4X1I - chains C and E of the 5 polymer chains in the assembly; structure by X-ray diffraction, 3.11 A resolution.

== Chain C ==
Protein: Tubulin alpha chain
Source organism: Ovis aries
UniProt: D0VWZ0 (D0VWZ0_SHEEP); residue numbers follow UniProt; this construct covers 1-451
Chain sequence (451 residues; each row starts with the number of its first residue):
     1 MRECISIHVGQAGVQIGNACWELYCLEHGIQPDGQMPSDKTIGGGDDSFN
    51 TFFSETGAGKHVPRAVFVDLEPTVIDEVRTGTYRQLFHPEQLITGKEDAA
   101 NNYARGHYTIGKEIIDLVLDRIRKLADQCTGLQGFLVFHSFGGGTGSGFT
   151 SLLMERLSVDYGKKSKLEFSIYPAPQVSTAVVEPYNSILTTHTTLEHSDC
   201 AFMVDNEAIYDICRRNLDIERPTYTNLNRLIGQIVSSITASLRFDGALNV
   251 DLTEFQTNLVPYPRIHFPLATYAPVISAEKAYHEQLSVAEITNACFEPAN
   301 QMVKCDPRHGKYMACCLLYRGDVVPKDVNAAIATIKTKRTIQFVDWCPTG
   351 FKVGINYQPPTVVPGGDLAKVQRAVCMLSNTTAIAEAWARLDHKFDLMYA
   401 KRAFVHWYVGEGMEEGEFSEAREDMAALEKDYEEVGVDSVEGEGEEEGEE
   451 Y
Not modelled in the structure: 38-45, 439-451
Small-molecule neighbours:
  - 3WD (2-methyl-L-alanyl-N-[(3R,4S,5S)-3-methoxy-1-{(2S)-2-[(1R,2R)-1-methoxy-2-methyl-3-oxo-3-{[(1S)-2-phenyl-1-(1,3-thiazol-2-yl)ethyl]amino}propyl]pyrrolidin-1-yl}-5-methyl-1-oxoheptan-4-yl]-N-methyl-L-valinamide): A247, N249, P325, V328, N329, I332, F351, V353, I355
  - GTP (guanosine-5'-triphosphate): G10, Q11, A12, Q15, I16, D69, E71, V74, D98, A99, S140, G142, G143, G144, T145, G146, I171, P173, V177, S178, T179, E183, N206, Y224, L227, N228, I231
  - colchicine (LOC; N-[(7S)-1,2,3,10-tetramethoxy-9-oxo-6,7-dihydro-5H-benzo[d]heptalen-7-yl]ethanamide): S178, T179, A180, V181

== Chain E ==
Protein: Stathmin-4
Source organism: Rattus norvegicus
UniProt: P63043 (STMN4_RAT); residues 5-145 here correspond to UniProt positions 49-189 (UniProt number = residue number + 44)
Chain sequence (142 residues; each row starts with the number of its first residue):
     4 ADMEVIELNKATSGQSWEVILKPPSFDGVPEFNASLPRRRDPSLEEIQKK
    54 LEAAEERRKYQEAELLKHLAEKREHEREVIQKAIEENNNFIKMAKEKLAQ
   104 KMESNKENREAHLAAMLERLQEKDKHAEEVRKNKELKEEASR
Not modelled in the structure: 4-8, 35-44, 142-145
Sequence notes: expression tag (4); engineered mutation A14 (Cys58 in P63043), W20 (Phe64 in P63043)
Curated features (UniProtKB/Swiss-Prot):
  - modified residue: S46 (Phosphoserine)

== Chain C / chain E interface ==
Contacting residue pairs - 30 pairs, chain C then chain E:
  H107(C) - K104(E)
  H107(C) - M105(E)
  Y108(C) - K104(E)
  Y108(C) - M105(E)  hydrophobic
  Y108(C) - N108(E)
  T109(C) - R112(E)
  L152(C) - M105(E)  hydrophobic
  E155(C) - L101(E)
  E155(C) - K104(E)  salt bridge
  R156(C) - L101(E)
  S158(C) - F93(E)
  S158(C) - I94(E)
  V159(C) - I94(E)
  V159(C) - A97(E)  hydrophobic
  V159(C) - K98(E)
  G162(C) - F93(E)
  G162(C) - I94(E)
  K163(C) - N90(E)
  K163(C) - F93(E)
  T193(C) - K104(E)
  E196(C) - K100(E)  salt bridge
  G410(C) - R112(E)
  G410(C) - H115(E)
  E411(C) - N108(E)  hydrogen bond (backbone-side chain)
  E411(C) - R112(E)  salt bridge
  G412(C) - N108(E)
  G412(C) - N111(E)
  G412(C) - R112(E)
  E414(C) - S107(E)  hydrogen bond
  E414(C) - N111(E)
Other interface residues (no listed pair), chain C (19 interface residues in all): Y103, K112, E417

== Summary ==
19 residues of chain C and 14 residues of chain E are in contact; the contacts include 2 hydrogen bonds and 3
salt bridges. Polar pairs include E155(C)-K104(E), E196(C)-K100(E) and E411(C)-R112(E). Bound to chain C:
compound 3WD, GTP and colchicine.
Chain C is Tubulin alpha chain (Ovis aries) and chain E is Stathmin-4 (Rattus norvegicus); the structure,
Discovery of cytotoxic Dolastatin 10 analogs with N-terminal modifications, was determined by X-ray
diffraction (same publication as 4X1K, 4X1Y and 4X20).
